PDB entry 7O30 | X-ray diffraction, 2.65 A resolution | chains L and P of the 3 polymer chains in the assembly

[Chain L]
Molecule: anti-PAS Fab 1.1 chimeric light chain
Source organism: Mus musculus
Notes: antibody fragment or engineered binder
Sequence (218 residues; each row starts with the number of its first residue):
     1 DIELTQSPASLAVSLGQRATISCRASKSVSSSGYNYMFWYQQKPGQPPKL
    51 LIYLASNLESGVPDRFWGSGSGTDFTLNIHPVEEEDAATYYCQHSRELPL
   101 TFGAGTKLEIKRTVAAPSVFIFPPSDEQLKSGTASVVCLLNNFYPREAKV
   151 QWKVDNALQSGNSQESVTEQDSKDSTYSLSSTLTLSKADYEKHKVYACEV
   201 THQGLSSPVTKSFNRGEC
Disulfide bonds: Cys-23/Cys-92, Cys-138/Cys-198

[Chain P]
Molecule: PAS#1 epitope peptide
Sequence (10 residues; numbered 1 to 10; the number before each row is that of its first residue):
     1 EAPASPAAPA
Modified residues: Glu-1 (pyroglutamic acid; PCA)

[Interface between chain L and chain P]
Pairs across the interface (16; chain L residue first):
  Ser-31(L) / Pro-6(P)
  Ser-32(L) / Pro-3(P)
  Tyr-34(L) / Glu-1(P)
  Tyr-34(L) / Ala-2(P)  hydrophobic
  Tyr-34(L) / Pro-3(P)
  Tyr-36(L) / Pro-3(P)  hydrogen bond (side chain-backbone)
  Tyr-36(L) / Ala-4(P)  hydrogen bond (side chain-backbone)
  Tyr-36(L) / Ser-5(P)
  Tyr-36(L) / Pro-6(P)
  Leu-54(L) / Ala-2(P)  hydrophobic
  Ser-95(L) / Ser-5(P)  hydrogen bond (backbone-side chain)
  Ser-95(L) / Ala-7(P)
  Arg-96(L) / Pro-6(P)
  Arg-96(L) / Ala-7(P)
  Glu-97(L) / Ala-7(P)
  Leu-98(L) / Ala-7(P)

[Overview]
The interface between chain L and chain P involves 9 residues on one side and 7 on the other; the contacts
include 3 hydrogen bonds. Polar pairs include Tyr-36(L)/Pro-3(P), Tyr-36(L)/Ala-4(P) and Ser-95(L)/Ser-5(P).
Here chain L is anti-PAS Fab 1.1 chimeric light chain (Mus musculus) and chain P is PAS#1 epitope peptide.
Entry 7O30 (Crystal structure of the anti-PAS Fab 1.1 in complex with its epitope peptide) was determined by
X-ray diffraction, deposited together with 7O2Z and 7O33.
